PDB entry 5I91 | X-ray diffraction, 1.76 A resolution | chain A

[Chain A]
Name: 1,2-dihydroxy-3-keto-5-methylthiopentene dioxygenase
Organism: Mus musculus
Notes: EC 1.13.11.54
Reference sequence: Q99JT9 (MTND_MOUSE); numbering as in UniProt (aligned over 1-179)
Sequence (179 residues; row label = number of the first residue in the row):
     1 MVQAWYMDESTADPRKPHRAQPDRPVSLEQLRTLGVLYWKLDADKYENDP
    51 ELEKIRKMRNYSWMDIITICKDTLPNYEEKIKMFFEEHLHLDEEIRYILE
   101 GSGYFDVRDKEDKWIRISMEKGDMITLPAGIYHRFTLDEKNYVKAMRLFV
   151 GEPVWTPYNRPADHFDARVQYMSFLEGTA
Ion coordination: Ni2+: His88, His90, Glu94, His133
Ligand contacts: 4-(methylsulfanyl)-2-oxobutanoic acid (KMT): Ile69, Phe84, Glu94, Arg96, Ile98, Phe105, Phe135, Val143, Ala145, Arg147
Reported in the primary citation:
  - binding site for 4-(methylsulfanyl)-2-oxobutanoic acid: Phe84, Arg96, Ile98, Phe105, Phe135, Val143, Ala145
  - Ni2+ coordination: His88, His90, Glu94, His133

[Overview]
Chain A binds 4-(methylsulfanyl)-2-oxobutanoic acid. His88, His90, Glu94 and His133 coordinate Ni2+. From the
paper: a binding site for 4-(methylsulfanyl)-2-oxobutanoic acid at Phe84, Arg96 and Ile98 among others; Ni2+
coordination by His88, His90 and Glu94 among others.
Chain A is 1,2-dihydroxy-3-keto-5-methylthiopentene dioxygenase (Mus musculus); the structure, Structure of
Mouse Acirecutone dioxygenase with to Ni2+ and 2-keto-4-(methylthio)-butyric acid in the active site, was
determined by X-ray diffraction, deposited together with 5I8S, 5I8T, 5I8Y and 5I93.
